Entry 3NC2 (X-ray diffraction, 2.50 A resolution); this record covers chains A and B.

# Chain A
Molecule: Ketohexokinase
Organism: Homo sapiens
Notes: EC 2.7.1.3
UniProtKB: P50053-2 (KHK_HUMAN); numbering as in UniProt (aligned over 5-298)
Sequence (313 residues; numbered -14 to 298; the number before each row is that of its first residue; numbers below 1 keep their minus sign (Met-14 is residue -14)):
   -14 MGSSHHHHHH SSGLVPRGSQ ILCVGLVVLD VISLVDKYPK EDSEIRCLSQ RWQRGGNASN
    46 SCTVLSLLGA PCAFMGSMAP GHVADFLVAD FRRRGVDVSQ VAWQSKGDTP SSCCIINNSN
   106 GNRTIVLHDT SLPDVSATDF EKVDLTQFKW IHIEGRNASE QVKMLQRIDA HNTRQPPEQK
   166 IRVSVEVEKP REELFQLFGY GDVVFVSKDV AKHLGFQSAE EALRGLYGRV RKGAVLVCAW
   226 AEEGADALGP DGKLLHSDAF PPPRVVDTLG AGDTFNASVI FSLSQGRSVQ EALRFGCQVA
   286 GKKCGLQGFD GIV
Unresolved in the structure: -14 to 2
Construct notes: expression tag (-14 to 4)

# Chain B
Molecule: Ketohexokinase
Organism: Homo sapiens
Notes: EC 2.7.1.3
UniProtKB: P50053-2 (KHK_HUMAN); residue numbers follow UniProt; this construct covers 5-298
Sequence (313 residues; each row starts with the number of its first residue; note: 2 numbers in that range are skipped by the numbering (no residue carries them; nothing is unmodelled there); numbers below 1 keep their minus sign (Met-14 is residue -14)):
   -14 MGSSHHHHHH SS
    1B G
    1A L
     0 VPRGSQILCV GLVVLDVISL VDKYPKEDSE IRCLSQRWQR GGNASNSCTV LSLLGAPCAF
    60 MGSMAPGHVA DFLVADFRRR GVDVSQVAWQ SKGDTPSSCC IINNSNGNRT IVLHDTSLPD
   120 VSATDFEKVD LTQFKWIHIE GRNASEQVKM LQRIDAHNTR QPPEQKIRVS VEVEKPREEL
   180 FQLFGYGDVV FVSKDVAKHL GFQSAEEALR GLYGRVRKGA VLVCAWAEEG ADALGPDGKL
   240 LHSDAFPPPR VVDTLGAGDT FNASVIFSLS QGRSVQEALR FGCQVAGKKC GLQGFDGIV
Unresolved in the structure: -14 to -3
Construct notes: expression tag (-14 to -3, 0-1, 1A-1B, 2-4)

# How chain A and chain B interact
Pairs across the interface - 66 pairs, chain A then chain B:
  Leu14(A) - Trp37(B)  hydrophobic
  Val20(A) - Val111(B)  hydrophobic
  Tyr23(A) - Pro24(B)  hydrogen bond (side chain-backbone)
  Tyr23(A) - Lys25(B)
  Tyr23(A) - Glu26(B)
  Pro24(A) - Tyr23(B)  hydrogen bond (backbone-side chain)
  Pro24(A) - Thr109(B)
  Lys25(A) - Tyr23(B)
  Lys25(A) - Thr109(B)
  Glu26(A) - Tyr23(B)
  Glu26(A) - Asn102(B)  hydrogen bond
  Glu26(A) - Asn105(B)
  Glu26(A) - Asn107(B)
  Glu26(A) - Thr109(B)
  Asp27(A) - Asn107(B)
  Asp27(A) - Arg108(B)
  Asp27(A) - Thr109(B)  hydrogen bond (backbone-side chain)
  Ser28(A) - Thr109(B)
  Ser28(A) - Ile110(B)  hydrogen bond (backbone-backbone)
  Glu29(A) - Ile110(B)
  Glu29(A) - Leu112(B)
  Ile30(A) - Ile110(B)  hydrogen bond (backbone-backbone)
  Ile30(A) - Val111(B)
  Ile30(A) - Leu112(B)  hydrogen bond (backbone-backbone)
  Arg31(A) - Leu112(B)
  Arg31(A) - His113(B)  hydrogen bond (side chain-backbone)
  Cys32(A) - Val111(B)  hydrophobic
  Cys32(A) - Leu112(B)  hydrogen bond (backbone-backbone)
  Cys32(A) - Asp114(B)
  Leu33(A) - Asp114(B)
  Ser34(A) - Asp114(B)
  Gln35(A) - Asp93(B)
  Gln35(A) - Ser96(B)
  Gln35(A) - Asp114(B)  hydrogen bond
  Trp37(A) - Trp37(B)  hydrophobic
  Trp37(A) - His67(B)
  Trp37(A) - Val68(B)
  Phe71(A) - His67(B)
  Ser96(A) - Gln35(B)
  Cys98(A) - Val16(B)  hydrophobic
  Cys98(A) - Cys98(B)  hydrophobic
  Ile100(A) - Val111(B)  hydrophobic
  Asn102(A) - Glu26(B)  hydrogen bond
  Asn105(A) - Glu26(B)
  Asn107(A) - Glu26(B)  hydrogen bond
  Asn107(A) - Asp27(B)
  Arg108(A) - Asp27(B)  salt bridge
  Arg108(A) - Glu29(B)  salt bridge
  Thr109(A) - Lys25(B)
  Thr109(A) - Glu26(B)
  Thr109(A) - Asp27(B)  hydrogen bond (side chain-backbone)
  Thr109(A) - Ser28(B)
  Ile110(A) - Ser28(B)  hydrogen bond (backbone-backbone)
  Ile110(A) - Glu29(B)
  Ile110(A) - Ile30(B)  hydrogen bond (backbone-backbone)
  Val111(A) - Ile30(B)
  Val111(A) - Cys32(B)  hydrophobic
  Leu112(A) - Ile30(B)  hydrogen bond (backbone-backbone)
  Leu112(A) - Arg31(B)
  Leu112(A) - Cys32(B)  hydrogen bond (backbone-backbone)
  His113(A) - Cys32(B)
  His113(A) - Gln35(B)
  Asp114(A) - Arg31(B)  salt bridge
  Arg141(A) - Arg31(B)
  Glu173(A) - Glu29(B)
  Lys174(A) - Glu29(B)  salt bridge
Also at the interface, not in a pair above, chain A (38 interface residues in all): Val16, Ser18, His67, Ser97, Thr253
Also at the interface, not in a pair above, chain B (34 interface residues in all): Ser18, Val20, Thr94, Ser97, Ile100, Thr115

# Summary
38 residues of chain A and 34 residues of chain B are in contact; the contacts include 17 hydrogen bonds and 4
salt bridges. Polar pairs include Arg108(A)-Asp27(B), Arg108(A)-Glu29(B) and Asp114(A)-Arg31(B).
Both chains are Ketohexokinase (Homo sapiens). Entry 3NC2 (X-ray structure of ketohexokinase with a
quinazoline) was determined by X-ray diffraction, deposited together with 3NBV, 3NBW, 3NC9 and 3NCA.
